Entry 8UCS (electron microscopy, 2.40 A resolution); this record covers chains B and G of the 10 polymer chains in the assembly.

# Chain B
Molecule: OmpA family protein
Organism: Clostridium sporogenes
UniProtKB: J7SFK3 (J7SFK3_CLOS1); residue numbers follow UniProt; this construct covers 1-251
Amino-acid sequence (290 residues; numbered 1 to 290; the number before each row is that of its first residue):
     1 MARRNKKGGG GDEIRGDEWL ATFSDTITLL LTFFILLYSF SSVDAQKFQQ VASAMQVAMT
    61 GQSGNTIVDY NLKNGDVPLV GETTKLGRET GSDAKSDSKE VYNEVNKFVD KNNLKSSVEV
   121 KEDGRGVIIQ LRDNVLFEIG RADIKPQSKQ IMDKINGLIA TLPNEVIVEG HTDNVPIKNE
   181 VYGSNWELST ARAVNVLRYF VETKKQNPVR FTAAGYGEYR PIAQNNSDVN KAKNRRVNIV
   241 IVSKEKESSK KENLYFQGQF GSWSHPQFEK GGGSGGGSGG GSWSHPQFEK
Disordered / not traced: 1-10, 61-290
Construct notes: expression tag (252-290)

# Chain G
Molecule: Motility protein A
Organism: Clostridium sporogenes
UniProtKB: A0A7U4JQH9 (A0A7U4JQH9_CLOSG); residue numbers follow UniProt; this construct covers 1-262
Amino-acid sequence (262 residues; numbered 1 to 262; the number before each row is that of its first residue):
     1 MKKRDILTPI GFVLCFGLVL WGMASGGSNL KVFWDVASVF ITIGGSMAAM LITYPMDEFK
    61 RLLIVIRQTF KDNGMSNIDV IQNFVDLSRK ARREGLLSLE DAINNLTDDY MKKGLRMVVD
   121 GIEPETIREI MELEIDEMEK RHKSGADMLK TWGGYAPAFG MVGTLIGLIQ MLANLTDSST
   181 IASGMGKALI TTFYGSLMAN AVFNPMGANL MFKSGVEATT REMVLEGVLA IQSGVNPRIM
   241 EEKLVSYLSP PERQAYSKVQ VS
Disordered / not traced: 1-7, 261-262

# Interface between chain B and chain G
Contacting residue pairs (14):
  D12(B) with K150(G), salt bridge
  T22(B) with P157(G); T192(G)
  D25(B) with M161(G)
  T26(B) with M161(G); T192(G)
  L29(B) with M161(G), hydrophobic; T164(G); L168(G), hydrophobic; M185(G), hydrophobic
  F33(B) with I181(G), hydrophobic; M185(G), hydrophobic
  L36(B) with L172(G), hydrophobic
  F40(B) with I181(G), hydrophobic
Other interface residues (no listed pair), chain B (10 interface residues in all): L30, L37
Other interface residues (no listed pair), chain G (12 interface residues in all): A182, L189, S196

# Overview
Chain B and chain G form an interface of 10 and 12 residues respectively; the contacts include 1 salt bridge.
The salt-bridged pair is D12(B)-K150(G).
Here chain B is OmpA family protein and chain G is Motility protein A, both from Clostridium sporogenes. Entry
8UCS (Cryo-EM structure of the flagellar MotAB stator bound to FliG) was determined by electron microscopy
(same publication as 8UMD, 8UMX, 8UOX and 8UPL).
